PDB entry 8BLM | X-ray diffraction, 1.90 A resolution | chains A and G

== Chain A (and G) ==
Protein: Ureidoacrylate amidohydrolase RutB
Organism: Escherichia coli (strain K12)
Notes: EC 3.5.1.110; chain G of this document is another copy of the same molecule, construct and numbering; everything in this record applies to it too
UniProt: C9QZ65 (RUTB_ECOD1); residues 1-230 here = UniProt positions 1-230
Sequence (230 residues; numbered 1 to 230; the number before each row is that of its first residue):
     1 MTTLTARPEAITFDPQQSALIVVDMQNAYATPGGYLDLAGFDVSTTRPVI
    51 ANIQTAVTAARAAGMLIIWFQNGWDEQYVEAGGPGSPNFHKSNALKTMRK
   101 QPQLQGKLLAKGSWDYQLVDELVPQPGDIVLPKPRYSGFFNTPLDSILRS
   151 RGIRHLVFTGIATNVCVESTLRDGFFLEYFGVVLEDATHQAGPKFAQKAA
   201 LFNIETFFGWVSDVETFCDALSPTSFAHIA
Unresolved in the structure: 1, 224-230

== Interface between chain A and chain G ==
Contacting residue pairs (95):
  Pro8(A) - Lys91(G)
  Glu9(A) - Lys96(G)  salt bridge
  Phe41(A) - Phe207(G)  hydrophobic
  Gly85(A) - Arg154(G)  hydrogen bond (backbone-side chain)
  Gly85(A) - Phe180(G)
  Ser86(A) - Glu178(G)  hydrogen bond
  Ser86(A) - Phe180(G)
  Pro87(A) - Phe175(G)
  Pro87(A) - Glu178(G)
  Pro87(A) - Tyr179(G)
  Pro87(A) - Phe180(G)
  Asn88(A) - Phe175(G)
  His90(A) - Phe180(G)
  His90(A) - Trp210(G)
  Lys91(A) - Pro8(G)
  Lys91(A) - Glu205(G)  hydrogen bond (side chain-backbone)
  Lys91(A) - Thr206(G)
  Lys91(A) - Phe207(G)
  Lys91(A) - Gly209(G)  hydrogen bond (side chain-backbone)
  Lys91(A) - Trp210(G)
  Asn93(A) - Thr206(G)  hydrogen bond (side chain-backbone)
  Lys96(A) - Pro8(G)
  Lys96(A) - Glu9(G)  salt bridge
  Arg135(A) - Phe176(G)
  Arg135(A) - Glu178(G)  salt bridge
  Tyr136(A) - Phe175(G)  hydrophobic
  Tyr136(A) - Phe176(G)  hydrophobic
  Tyr136(A) - Phe207(G)  hydrogen bond (side chain-backbone)
  Tyr136(A) - Phe208(G)  hydrophobic
  Ser137(A) - Phe176(G)
  Phe140(A) - Phe140(G)  hydrophobic
  Phe140(A) - Asp173(G)
  Phe140(A) - Phe176(G)  hydrophobic
  Phe140(A) - Leu177(G)  hydrophobic
  Arg154(A) - Gly85(G)  hydrogen bond (side chain-backbone)
  Asn164(A) - Arg172(G)  hydrogen bond (backbone-side chain)
  Asn164(A) - Asn203(G)  hydrogen bond
  Val165(A) - Arg172(G)
  Val165(A) - Phe207(G)  hydrophobic
  Glu168(A) - Arg172(G)  salt bridge
  Ser169(A) - Arg172(G)  hydrogen bond
  Ser169(A) - Phe176(G)
  Ser169(A) - Phe208(G)
  Arg172(A) - Asn164(G)  hydrogen bond (side chain-backbone)
  Arg172(A) - Val165(G)
  Arg172(A) - Glu168(G)  salt bridge
  Arg172(A) - Ser169(G)  hydrogen bond
  Asp173(A) - Phe140(G)
  Asp173(A) - Asp173(G)
  Asp173(A) - Phe176(G)
  Phe175(A) - Pro87(G)
  Phe175(A) - Asn88(G)
  Phe175(A) - Tyr136(G)  hydrophobic
  Phe176(A) - Arg135(G)
  Phe176(A) - Tyr136(G)  hydrophobic
  Phe176(A) - Ser137(G)
  Phe176(A) - Phe140(G)  hydrophobic
  Phe176(A) - Ser169(G)
  Phe176(A) - Asp173(G)
  Glu178(A) - Ser86(G)  hydrogen bond
  Glu178(A) - Pro87(G)
  Glu178(A) - Arg135(G)  salt bridge
  Tyr179(A) - Pro87(G)
  Phe180(A) - Gly85(G)
  Phe180(A) - Ser86(G)
  Phe180(A) - Pro87(G)
  Phe180(A) - His90(G)
  Ala191(A) - Phe202(G)
  Ala191(A) - Phe207(G)  hydrophobic
  Gly192(A) - Phe202(G)
  Pro193(A) - Phe202(G)
  Phe195(A) - Lys198(G)
  Phe195(A) - Ala199(G)  hydrophobic
  Lys198(A) - Phe195(G)
  Ala199(A) - Phe195(G)  hydrophobic
  Ala199(A) - Ala199(G)  hydrophobic
  Phe202(A) - Ala191(G)
  Phe202(A) - Gly192(G)
  Phe202(A) - Pro193(G)
  Asn203(A) - Asn164(G)  hydrogen bond
  Glu205(A) - Lys91(G)  hydrogen bond (backbone-side chain)
  Thr206(A) - Asn93(G)  hydrogen bond (backbone-side chain)
  Phe207(A) - Phe41(G)  hydrophobic
  Phe207(A) - Lys91(G)
  Phe207(A) - Asn93(G)
  Phe207(A) - Tyr136(G)  hydrogen bond (backbone-side chain)
  Phe207(A) - Asn164(G)
  Phe207(A) - Val165(G)  hydrophobic
  Phe207(A) - Ala191(G)
  Phe208(A) - Lys91(G)
  Phe208(A) - Tyr136(G)  hydrophobic
  Phe208(A) - Val165(G)  hydrophobic
  Phe208(A) - Ser169(G)
  Gly209(A) - Lys91(G)  hydrogen bond (backbone-side chain)
  Trp210(A) - Lys91(G)
Also at the interface, not in a pair above, chain A (45 interface residues in all): Pro84, Asn141, Leu177, Ile204
Also at the interface, not in a pair above, chain G (44 interface residues in all): Pro84, Ile204

== In short ==
45 residues of chain A face 44 of chain G across their interface, with 18 hydrogen bonds and 6 salt bridges.
Polar contacts include Glu9(A)-Lys96(G), Arg135(A)-Glu178(G) and Glu168(A)-Arg172(G).
Chain A and chain G are both Ureidoacrylate amidohydrolase RutB (Escherichia coli (strain K12)); the
structure, Structure of RutB, was determined by X-ray diffraction together with 8BKD, 8BLL and 8BYW from the
same study.
